Entry 8FTD (electron microscopy, 2.76 A resolution); this record covers chains I and J of the 10 polymer chains in the assembly.

[Chain I]
Name: DNA-directed RNA polymerase subunit beta
Source organism: Escherichia coli
Notes: EC 2.7.7.6
UniProt: P0A8V2 (RPOB_ECOLI); numbering as in UniProt (aligned over 1-1342)
Sequence (1342 residues; numbered 1 to 1342; the number before each row is that of its first residue):
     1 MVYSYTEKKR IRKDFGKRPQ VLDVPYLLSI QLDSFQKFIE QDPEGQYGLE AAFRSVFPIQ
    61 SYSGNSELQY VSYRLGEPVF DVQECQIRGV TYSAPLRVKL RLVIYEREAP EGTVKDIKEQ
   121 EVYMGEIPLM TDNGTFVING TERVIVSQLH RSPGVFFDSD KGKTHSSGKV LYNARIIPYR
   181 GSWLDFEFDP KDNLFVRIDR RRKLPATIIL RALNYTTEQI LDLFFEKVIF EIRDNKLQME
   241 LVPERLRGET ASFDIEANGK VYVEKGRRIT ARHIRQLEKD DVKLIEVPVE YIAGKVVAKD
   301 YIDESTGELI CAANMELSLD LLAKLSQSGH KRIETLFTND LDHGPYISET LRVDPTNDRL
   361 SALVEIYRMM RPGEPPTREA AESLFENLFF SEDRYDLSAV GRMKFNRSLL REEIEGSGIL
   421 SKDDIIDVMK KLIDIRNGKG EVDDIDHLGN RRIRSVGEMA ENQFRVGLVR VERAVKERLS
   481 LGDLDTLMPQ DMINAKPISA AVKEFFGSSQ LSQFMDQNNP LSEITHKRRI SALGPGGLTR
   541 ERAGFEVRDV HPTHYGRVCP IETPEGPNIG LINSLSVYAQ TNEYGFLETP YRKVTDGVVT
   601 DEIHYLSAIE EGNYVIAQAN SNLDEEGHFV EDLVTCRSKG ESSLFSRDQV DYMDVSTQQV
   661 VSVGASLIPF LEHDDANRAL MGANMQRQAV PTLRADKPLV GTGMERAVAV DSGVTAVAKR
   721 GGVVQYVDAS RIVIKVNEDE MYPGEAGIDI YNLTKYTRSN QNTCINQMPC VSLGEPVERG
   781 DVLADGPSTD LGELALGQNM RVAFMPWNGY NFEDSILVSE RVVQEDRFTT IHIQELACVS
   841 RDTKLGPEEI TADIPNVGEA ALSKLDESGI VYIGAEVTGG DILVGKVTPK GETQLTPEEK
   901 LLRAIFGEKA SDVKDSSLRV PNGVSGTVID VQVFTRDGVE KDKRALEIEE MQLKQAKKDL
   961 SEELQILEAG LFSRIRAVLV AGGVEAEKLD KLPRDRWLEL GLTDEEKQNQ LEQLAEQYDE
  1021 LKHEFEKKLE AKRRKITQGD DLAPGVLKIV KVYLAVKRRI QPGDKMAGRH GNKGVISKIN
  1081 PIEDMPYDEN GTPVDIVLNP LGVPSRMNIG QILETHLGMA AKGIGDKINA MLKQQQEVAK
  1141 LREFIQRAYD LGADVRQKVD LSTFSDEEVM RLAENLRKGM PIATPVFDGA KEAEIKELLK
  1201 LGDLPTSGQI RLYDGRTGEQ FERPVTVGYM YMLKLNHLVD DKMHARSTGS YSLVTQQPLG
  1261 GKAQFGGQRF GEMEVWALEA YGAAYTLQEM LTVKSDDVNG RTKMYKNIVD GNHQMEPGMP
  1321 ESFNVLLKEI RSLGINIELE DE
Not modelled in the structure: 1
Curated features (UniProtKB/Swiss-Prot):
  - modified residue (N6-acetyllysine): K1022, K1200
  - mutagenesis: I561 (I561S: Resistant to antibiotics salinamide A and B), I569 (I569S: Resistant to antibiotics salinamide A and B), A665 (A665E: Resistant to antibiotics salinamide A and B), D675 (D675A/G: Resistant to antibiotics salinamide A and B), N677 (N677H/K: Resistant to antibiotics salinamide A and B), L680 (L680M: Resistant to antibiotics salinamide A and B), E813 (E813K: Disrupts the enzyme's active center)

[Chain J]
Name: DNA-directed RNA polymerase subunit beta'
Source organism: Escherichia coli
Notes: EC 2.7.7.6
UniProt: P0A8T7 (RPOC_ECOLI); residues 1-1407 here = UniProt positions 1-1407
Sequence (1407 residues; numbered 1 to 1407; the number before each row is that of its first residue):
     1 MKDLLKFLKA QTKTEEFDAI KIALASPDMI RSWSFGEVKK PETINYRTFK PERDGLFCAR
    61 IFGPVKDYEC LCGKYKRLKH RGVICEKCGV EVTQTKVRRE RMGHIELASP TAHIWFLKSL
   121 PSRIGLLLDM PLRDIERVLY FESYVVIEGG MTNLERQQIL TEEQYLDALE EFGDEFDAKM
   181 GAEAIQALLK SMDLEQECEQ LREELNETNS ETKRKKLTKR IKLLEAFVQS GNKPEWMILT
   241 VLPVLPPDLR PLVPLDGGRF ATSDLNDLYR RVINRNNRLK RLLDLAAPDI IVRNEKRMLQ
   301 EAVDALLDNG RRGRAITGSN KRPLKSLADM IKGKQGRFRQ NLLGKRVDYS GRSVITVGPY
   361 LRLHQCGLPK KMALELFKPF IYGKLELRGL ATTIKAAKKM VEREEAVVWD ILDEVIREHP
   421 VLLNRAPTLH RLGIQAFEPV LIEGKAIQLH PLVCAAYNAD FDGDQMAVHV PLTLEAQLEA
   481 RALMMSTNNI LSPANGEPII VPSQDVVLGL YYMTRDCVNA KGEGMVLTGP KEAERLYRSG
   541 LASLHARVKV RITEYEKDAN GELVAKTSLK DTTVGRAILW MIVPKGLPYS IVNQALGKKA
   601 ISKMLNTCYR ILGLKPTVIF ADQIMYTGFA YAARSGASVG IDDMVIPEKK HEIISEAEAE
   661 VAEIQEQFQS GLVTAGERYN KVIDIWAAAN DRVSKAMMDN LQTETVINRD GQEEKQVSFN
   721 SIYMMADSGA RGSAAQIRQL AGMRGLMAKP DGSIIETPIT ANFREGLNVL QYFISTHGAR
   781 KGLADTALKT ANSGYLTRRL VDVAQDLVVT EDDCGTHEGI MMTPVIEGGD VKEPLRDRVL
   841 GRVTAEDVLK PGTADILVPR NTLLHEQWCD LLEENSVDAV KVRSVVSCDT DFGVCAHCYG
   901 RDLARGHIIN KGEAIGVIAA QSIGEPGTQL TMRTFHIGGA ASRAAAESSI QVKNKGSIKL
   961 SNVKSVVNSS GKLVITSRNT ELKLIDEFGR TKESYKVPYG AVLAKGDGEQ VAGGETVANW
  1021 DPHTMPVITE VSGFVRFTDM IDGQTITRQT DELTGLSSLV VLDSAERTAG GKDLRPALKI
  1081 VDAQGNDVLI PGTDMPAQYF LPGKAIVQLE DGVQISSGDT LARIPQESGG TKDITGGLPR
  1141 VADLFEARRP KEPAILAEIS GIVSFGKETK GKRRLVITPV DGSDPYEEMI PKWRQLNVFE
  1201 GERVERGDVI SDGPEAPHDI LRLRGVHAVT RYIVNEVQDV YRLQGVKIND KHIEVIVRQM
  1261 LRKATIVNAG SSDFLEGEQV EYSRVKIANR ELEANGKVGA TYSRDLLGIT KASLATESFI
  1321 SAASFQETTR VLTEAAVAGK RDELRGLKEN VIVGRLIPAG TGYAYHQDRM RRRAAGEAPA
  1381 APQVTAEDAS ASLAELLNAG LGGSDNE
Not modelled in the structure: 1-15, 932-947, 1127-1133, 1376-1407
Curated features (UniProtKB/Swiss-Prot):
  - binding site (Zn(2+)): C70, C72, C85, C88, C814, C888, C895, C898
  - binding site (Mg(2+)): D460, D462, D464
  - modified residue: K983 (N6-acetyllysine)
  - mutagenesis: Q504 (Q504P: Resistant to antibiotics salinamide A and B), N690 (N690D: Resistant to antibiotics salinamide A and B), M697 (M697V: Resistant to antibiotics salinamide A and B), A735 (A735T: Resistant to antibiotics salinamide A and B), R738 (R738C/H/P/S: Resistant to antibiotics salinamide A and B), A748 (A748E: Resistant to antibiotics salinamide A and B), P758 (P758S/T: Resistant to antibiotics salinamide A and B), F763 (F763C: Resistant to antibiotics salinamide A and B), S775 (S775A: Resistant to antibiotics salinamide A and B), A779 (A779T/V: Resistant to antibiotics salinamide A and B), R780 (R780C: Resistant to antibiotics salinamide A and B), G782 (G782A/C: Resistant to antibiotics salinamide A and B), 1 further mutagenesis entry in UniProt

[Chain I / chain J interface]
Pairs across the interface - 271 pairs, chain I then chain J:
  F545(I) - K781(J)
  F545(I) - A784(J)  hydrophobic
  R548(I) - R780(J)
  D549(I) - R780(J)
  V550(I) - F773(J)  hydrophobic
  V550(I) - H777(J)  hydrogen bond (backbone-side chain)
  V550(I) - R780(J)
  H551(I) - F773(J)
  Y555(I) - V769(J)
  P560(I) - F773(J)  hydrophobic
  P560(I) - T776(J)
  P560(I) - R780(J)  hydrogen bond (backbone-side chain)
  I561(I) - Y772(J)
  I561(I) - T776(J)
  T563(I) - R780(J)
  I569(I) - L783(J)  hydrophobic
  N573(I) - R780(J)
  Q618(I) - V769(J)
  Q618(I) - L770(J)
  E641(I) - K749(J)  salt bridge
  S642(I) - L770(J)
  V660(I) - V769(J)  hydrophobic
  E672(I) - G766(J)
  E672(I) - L767(J)
  H673(I) - F763(J)  hydrogen bond (side chain-backbone)
  H673(I) - R764(J)  hydrogen bond (side chain-backbone)
  H673(I) - E765(J)  hydrogen bond (side chain-backbone)
  H673(I) - G766(J)
  D674(I) - F763(J)
  D675(I) - F763(J)
  A676(I) - A779(J)  hydrophobic
  N677(I) - A779(J)
  N677(I) - L783(J)
  A679(I) - Y772(J)
  F804(I) - A637(J)
  F804(I) - S638(J)  hydrogen bond (backbone-side chain)
  M805(I) - G636(J)
  M805(I) - A637(J)
  P806(I) - A633(J)
  P806(I) - A637(J)
  N808(I) - P359(J)
  N808(I) - A633(J)
  G809(I) - V357(J)
  G809(I) - P359(J)
  G809(I) - F629(J)
  Y810(I) - P359(J)
  F812(I) - P451(J)  hydrophobic
  F812(I) - Q504(J)  hydrogen bond (backbone-side chain)
  F812(I) - D505(J)
  E813(I) - D460(J)
  E813(I) - F461(J)
  E813(I) - Q504(J)
  D814(I) - F461(J)
  D814(I) - D462(J)
  S815(I) - V357(J)
  S815(I) - F461(J)
  R841(I) - G257(J)
  Q894(I) - E69(J)
  Q894(I) - R77(J)  hydrogen bond
  K1065(I) - D462(J)
  K1073(I) - D462(J)
  V1075(I) - F461(J)  hydrogen bond (backbone-backbone)
  V1075(I) - G463(J)
  I1076(I) - T356(J)
  N1099(I) - D505(J)
  P1100(I) - A637(J)
  P1100(I) - M725(J)  hydrophobic
  L1101(I) - D505(J)
  L1101(I) - L508(J)  hydrophobic
  L1101(I) - R731(J)
  P1104(I) - M725(J)  hydrophobic
  P1104(I) - Q736(J)
  S1105(I) - R731(J)  hydrogen bond
  S1105(I) - G732(J)
  R1106(I) - R731(J)
  M1107(I) - Q736(J)
  M1107(I) - Q739(J)
  M1107(I) - L740(J)  hydrophobic
  M1107(I) - F763(J)  hydrophobic
  I1109(I) - I641(J)  hydrophobic
  I1109(I) - M644(J)  hydrophobic
  H1116(I) - I641(J)
  F1187(I) - L767(J)
  F1187(I) - V769(J)  hydrophobic
  E1192(I) - D642(J)
  E1192(I) - R764(J)  salt bridge
  K1196(I) - D642(J)  salt bridge
  S1207(I) - D642(J)  hydrogen bond
  Q1209(I) - G640(J)
  E1219(I) - R538(J)  salt bridge
  E1219(I) - R634(J)  salt bridge
  F1221(I) - A633(J)
  F1221(I) - R634(J)
  E1222(I) - Y512(J)  hydrogen bond
  E1222(I) - S635(J)
  E1222(I) - G636(J)
  R1223(I) - G636(J)
  R1223(I) - F719(J)  hydrogen bond (side chain-backbone)
  R1223(I) - S721(J)  hydrogen bond
  R1223(I) - M724(J)
  P1224(I) - S638(J)
  V1225(I) - G636(J)
  V1225(I) - S638(J)
  T1226(I) - S638(J)
  T1226(I) - V639(J)  hydrogen bond (side chain-backbone)
  V1239(I) - K445(J)
  D1240(I) - K445(J)
  K1242(I) - R352(J)
  M1243(I) - R352(J)
  M1243(I) - M372(J)  hydrophobic
  M1243(I) - K445(J)
  H1244(I) - G351(J)
  H1244(I) - R352(J)  hydrogen bond (backbone-backbone)
  H1244(I) - M372(J)
  A1245(I) - S350(J)
  A1245(I) - E375(J)
  R1246(I) - D348(J)  salt bridge
  R1246(I) - Y349(J)  hydrogen bond (backbone-backbone)
  R1246(I) - S350(J)  hydrogen bond (backbone-backbone)
  R1246(I) - L376(J)
  S1247(I) - D348(J)
  S1247(I) - Y349(J)
  S1247(I) - E375(J)
  S1247(I) - L376(J)
  S1247(I) - K378(J)
  Y1251(I) - D348(J)  hydrogen bond
  L1253(I) - R99(J)  hydrogen bond (backbone-side chain)
  L1253(I) - P251(J)  hydrophobic
  L1253(I) - V253(J)  hydrophobic
  V1254(I) - R99(J)  hydrogen bond (backbone-side chain)
  V1254(I) - R337(J)
  Q1256(I) - R99(J)
  Q1257(I) - N341(J)  hydrogen bond (side chain-backbone)
  Q1257(I) - K345(J)
  P1258(I) - R346(J)
  P1258(I) - D348(J)
  L1259(I) - R346(J)
  G1267(I) - R346(J)
  G1267(I) - V347(J)
  G1267(I) - S350(J)
  Q1268(I) - R346(J)
  Q1268(I) - V347(J)  hydrogen bond (backbone-backbone)
  Q1268(I) - S350(J)  hydrogen bond (backbone-side chain)
  Q1268(I) - G351(J)
  Q1268(I) - R352(J)  hydrogen bond
  R1269(I) - R339(J)
  R1269(I) - Q340(J)  hydrogen bond (side chain-backbone)
  R1269(I) - G344(J)  hydrogen bond (side chain-backbone)
  R1269(I) - K345(J)
  R1269(I) - R346(J)
  F1270(I) - G344(J)
  F1270(I) - K345(J)  hydrogen bond (backbone-backbone)
  E1272(I) - L343(J)
  M1273(I) - T428(J)
  E1274(I) - N424(J)  hydrogen bond
  E1274(I) - T428(J)  hydrogen bond
  E1274(I) - I434(J)
  V1275(I) - L343(J)
  W1276(I) - R798(J)
  W1276(I) - V801(J)
  W1276(I) - V917(J)
  W1276(I) - Q921(J)
  A1277(I) - T428(J)
  A1277(I) - I434(J)  hydrophobic
  A1277(I) - Q921(J)
  L1278(I) - M484(J)  hydrophobic
  E1279(I) - V1351(J)
  A1280(I) - R431(J)
  A1280(I) - I918(J)
  A1280(I) - Q921(J)
  Y1281(I) - R431(J)
  Y1281(I) - I434(J)
  Y1281(I) - L483(J)
  Y1281(I) - N489(J)  hydrogen bond
  G1282(I) - E479(J)
  G1282(I) - L483(J)
  G1282(I) - G1360(J)
  G1282(I) - T1361(J)  hydrogen bond (backbone-side chain)
  A1283(I) - E479(J)
  A1284(I) - E479(J)
  A1284(I) - L1356(J)
  A1284(I) - I1357(J)  hydrophobic
  A1284(I) - T1361(J)
  A1284(I) - G1362(J)
  Y1285(I) - E475(J)
  Y1285(I) - E479(J)  hydrogen bond (backbone-side chain)
  Y1285(I) - L1356(J)
  Y1285(I) - T1361(J)
  T1286(I) - A476(J)
  T1286(I) - E479(J)  hydrogen bond
  Q1288(I) - R1355(J)
  Q1288(I) - L1356(J)
  E1289(I) - P471(J)
  E1289(I) - L472(J)  hydrogen bond (side chain-backbone)
  E1289(I) - T473(J)  hydrogen bond (side chain-backbone)
  E1289(I) - A476(J)
  M1290(I) - V347(J)
  L1291(I) - K345(J)  hydrogen bond (backbone-side chain)
  L1291(I) - V1351(J)
  L1291(I) - G1354(J)
  T1292(I) - G1354(J)
  K1294(I) - D348(J)
  K1294(I) - Y349(J)
  K1294(I) - V470(J)  hydrogen bond (side chain-backbone)
  K1294(I) - L472(J)
  S1295(I) - K345(J)
  S1295(I) - R346(J)  hydrogen bond (side chain-backbone)
  D1296(I) - K345(J)
  Y1305(I) - P379(J)  hydrophobic
  Y1305(I) - Y382(J)
  I1308(I) - P379(J)  hydrophobic
  I1308(I) - F380(J)  hydrophobic
  V1309(I) - G383(J)
  V1309(I) - E386(J)
  H1313(I) - F380(J)
  H1313(I) - T473(J)  hydrogen bond (backbone-side chain)
  H1313(I) - L474(J)
  H1313(I) - Q477(J)
  M1319(I) - V1353(J)
  P1320(I) - V1353(J)
  E1321(I) - R99(J)  salt bridge
  S1322(I) - N341(J)  hydrogen bond (side chain-backbone)
  S1322(I) - L342(J)
  F1323(I) - I1352(J)  hydrophobic
  V1325(I) - R99(J)
  V1325(I) - L249(J)  hydrophobic
  V1325(I) - R337(J)
  L1326(I) - I331(J)  hydrophobic
  L1326(I) - R337(J)
  L1326(I) - F338(J)  hydrophobic
  L1326(I) - L342(J)  hydrophobic
  K1328(I) - E100(J)
  K1328(I) - M102(J)
  K1328(I) - L249(J)
  E1329(I) - M330(J)
  E1329(I) - I331(J)
  E1329(I) - R337(J)  salt bridge
  R1331(I) - W33(J)
  R1331(I) - P243(J)
  S1332(I) - P243(J)
  S1332(I) - L245(J)
  L1333(I) - W115(J)  hydrophobic
  L1333(I) - P243(J)
  L1333(I) - L307(J)  hydrophobic
  L1333(I) - L327(J)  hydrophobic
  G1334(I) - L24(J)
  G1334(I) - A25(J)  hydrogen bond (backbone-backbone)
  G1334(I) - H113(J)
  I1335(I) - I22(J)  hydrophobic
  I1335(I) - A23(J)
  I1335(I) - A1336(J)  hydrophobic
  N1336(I) - K21(J)
  N1336(I) - I22(J)
  N1336(I) - A23(J)  hydrogen bond (backbone-backbone)
  N1336(I) - L24(J)
  N1336(I) - A25(J)
  N1336(I) - M29(J)  hydrogen bond
  N1336(I) - W33(J)
  I1337(I) - I20(J)  hydrophobic
  I1337(I) - K21(J)
  E1338(I) - I20(J)
  E1338(I) - K21(J)  hydrogen bond (backbone-backbone)
  L1339(I) - I20(J)  hydrophobic
  E1340(I) - F17(J)
  E1340(I) - A19(J)
  E1340(I) - I20(J)
  E1340(I) - K21(J)
  E1340(I) - R1341(J)  salt bridge
  D1341(I) - E16(J)
  E1342(I) - D18(J)
  E1342(I) - R1341(J)  salt bridge
Interface residues without a listed pair, chain I (154 interface residues in all): P552, H554, C559, G566, G570, N620, T657, L671, L680, W807, N811, K844, Q1061, P1062, G1063, G1074, S1077, V1103, I1112, L1113, T1248, T1255, G1260, F1265, L1287, M1304, Q1314, I1330
Interface residues without a listed pair, chain J (168 interface residues in all): F49, F116, V244, S353, V354, I355, K371, I394, R425, A426, H430, L432, A446, Q465, A467, H469, S503, A630, A632, N720, A730, P750, N768, A787, A914, F1319, L1332, L1347, R1373

[In short]
154 residues of chain I face 168 of chain J across their interface, with 45 hydrogen bonds and 10 salt
bridges. Polar contacts include E641(I)-K749(J), E1192(I)-R764(J) and K1196(I)-D642(J).
Chain I is DNA-directed RNA polymerase subunit beta and chain J is DNA-directed RNA polymerase subunit beta',
both from Escherichia coli; the structure, Structure of Escherichia coli CedA in complex with transcription
initiation complex, was determined by electron microscopy.
